5W0Z - chain A; structure by X-ray diffraction, 3.61 A resolution.

== Chain A ==
Name: MBP fused activation-induced cytidine deaminase
From: Escherichia coli O157:H7
Notes: EC 3.5.4.38; fragment: UNP P0AEY0 residues 27-392, UNP Q9GZX7 residues 13-181
UniProtKB: chimeric construct of P0AEY0, Q9GZX7: residues 2-367 from P0AEY0 (MALE_ECO57) positions 27-392 (UniProt number = residue number + 25); residues 1013-1181 from Q9GZX7 positions 13-181 (UniProt number = residue number - 1000)
Amino-acid sequence (549 residues; each row starts with the number of its first residue; note: 632 numbers in that range are skipped by the numbering (no residue carries them; nothing is unmodelled there)):
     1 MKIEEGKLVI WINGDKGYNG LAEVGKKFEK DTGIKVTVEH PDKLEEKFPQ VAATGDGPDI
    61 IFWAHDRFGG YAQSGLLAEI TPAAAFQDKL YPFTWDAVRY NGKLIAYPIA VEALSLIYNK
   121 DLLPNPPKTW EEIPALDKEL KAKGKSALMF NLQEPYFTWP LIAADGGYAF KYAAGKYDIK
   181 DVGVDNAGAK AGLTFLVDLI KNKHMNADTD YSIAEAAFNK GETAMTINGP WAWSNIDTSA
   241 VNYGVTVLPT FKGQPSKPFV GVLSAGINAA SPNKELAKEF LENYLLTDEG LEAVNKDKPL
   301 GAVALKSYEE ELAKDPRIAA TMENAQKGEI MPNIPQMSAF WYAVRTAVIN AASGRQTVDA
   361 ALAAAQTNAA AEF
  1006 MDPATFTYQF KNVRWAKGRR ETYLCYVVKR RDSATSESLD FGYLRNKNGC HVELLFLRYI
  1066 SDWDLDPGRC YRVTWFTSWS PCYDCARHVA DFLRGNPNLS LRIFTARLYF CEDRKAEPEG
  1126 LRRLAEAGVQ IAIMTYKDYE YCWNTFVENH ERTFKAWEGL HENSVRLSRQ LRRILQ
Not modelled in the structure: 1-2, 1036-1040, 1117-1119
Differences from the reference sequence: initiating methionine (1); engineered mutation Ala-83 (Asp108 in P0AEY0), Ala-84 (Lys109 in P0AEY0), Ala-173 (Glu198 in P0AEY0), Ala-174 (Asn199 in P0AEY0), Ala-240 (Lys265 in P0AEY0), Ala-360 (Glu385 in P0AEY0), Ala-363 (Lys388 in P0AEY0), Ala-364 (Asp389 in P0AEY0), Glu-1042 (Phe42 in Q9GZX7), Ala-1130 (His130 in Q9GZX7), Glu-1131 (Arg131 in Q9GZX7), Tyr-1141 (Phe141 in Q9GZX7), Glu-1145 (Phe145 in Q9GZX7), Gln-1181 (Leu181 in Q9GZX7); linker (368-373, 1006-1012)
Ion coordination: Zn2+: His-1056, Cys-1087, Cys-1090
UniProt features mapped onto this chain:
  - region: Tyr-1088 to Cys-1116 (Required for interaction with RNF126)
  - active site: Glu-1058 (Proton donor)
  - binding site (Zn(2+)): His-1056, Cys-1087, Cys-1090
  - modified residue: Thr-1027 (Phosphothreonine), Ser-1038 (Phosphoserine)
From the paper describing this entry:
  - catalytic residues: Glu-1058
  - contacts within the chain: Tyr-1114/Phe-1115 (pi stacking)
  - mutagenesis - K1034S/R1077S/R1107S: unchanged catalytic activity
  - disease-associated variants - R1174S: abolished growth
  - mutagenesis - R1171D/R1174E: decreased expression

== Summary ==
The Zn2+ site is built by His-1056, Cys-1087 and Cys-1090. From UniProt: active-site residue Glu-1058 and 3
Zn2+-binding residues. From the paper: the catalytic residue Glu-1058; R1174S abolishes growth; 3
substitutions were tested in all.
Chain A is MBP fused activation-induced cytidine deaminase (Escherichia coli O157:H7); the structure, Crystal
structure of MBP fused activation-induced cytidine deaminase (AID), was determined by X-ray diffraction,
deposited together with 5W0R and 5W0U.
